Entry 8DQZ (electron microscopy, 2.92 A resolution); this record covers chains F and G of the 10 polymer chains in the assembly.

== Chain F (and G) ==
Name: Proliferating cell nuclear antigen
Source organism: Saccharomyces cerevisiae
Notes: chain G of this document is another copy of the same molecule, construct and numbering; everything in this record applies to it too
Reference sequence: P15873 (PCNA_YEAST); residue numbers follow UniProt; this construct covers 1-258
Sequence (277 residues; numbered -18 to 258; the number before each row is that of its first residue; numbers below 1 keep their minus sign (Met-18 is residue -18)):
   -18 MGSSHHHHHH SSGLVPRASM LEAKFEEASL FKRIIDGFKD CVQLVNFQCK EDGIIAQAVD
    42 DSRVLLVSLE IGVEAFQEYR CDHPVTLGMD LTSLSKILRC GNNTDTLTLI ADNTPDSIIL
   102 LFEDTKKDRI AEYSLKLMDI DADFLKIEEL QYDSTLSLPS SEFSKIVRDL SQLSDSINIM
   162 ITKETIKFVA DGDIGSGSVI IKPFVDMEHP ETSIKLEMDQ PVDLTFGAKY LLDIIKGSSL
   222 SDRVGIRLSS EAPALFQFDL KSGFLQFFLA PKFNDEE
Not modelled in the structure: -18 to -2, 257-258 (chain G: -18 to -2, 256-258)
Sequence notes: expression tag (-18 to 0)
UniProt features mapped onto this chain:
  - DNA-binding region: Arg61 to Arg80
  - cross-link (Glycyl lysine isopeptide (Lys-Gly)): Lys127 (interchain with G-Cter in SUMO), Lys164 (interchain with G-Cter in SUMO)

== How chain F and chain G interact ==
Residue-residue contacts (31; chain F residue first):
  Glu143(F) - Lys108(G)  salt bridge
  Glu143(F) - Arg110(G)  salt bridge
  Lys146(F) - Cys81(G)
  Lys146(F) - Asn83(G)
  Ile147(F) - Arg110(G)
  Asp150(F) - Cys81(G)
  Gln153(F) - Lys77(G)  hydrogen bond (backbone-side chain)
  Gln153(F) - Arg80(G)
  Gln153(F) - Cys81(G)
  Leu154(F) - Tyr114(G)  hydrophobic
  Gly173(F) - Lys117(G)  hydrogen bond (backbone-side chain)
  Asp174(F) - Lys117(G)  hydrogen bond (backbone-side chain)
  Ile175(F) - Ser74(G)
  Ile175(F) - Lys77(G)
  Ile175(F) - Ile78(G)  hydrophobic
  Ile175(F) - Leu116(G)
  Ile175(F) - Lys117(G)  hydrogen bond (backbone-backbone)
  Gly176(F) - Ser115(G)
  Gly176(F) - Lys117(G)
  Ser177(F) - Tyr114(G)
  Ser177(F) - Ser115(G)  hydrogen bond (backbone-backbone)
  Gly178(F) - Glu113(G)
  Gly178(F) - Tyr114(G)
  Ser179(F) - Ala112(G)
  Ser179(F) - Glu113(G)  hydrogen bond (backbone-backbone)
  Val180(F) - Arg110(G)
  Val180(F) - Ile111(G)
  Ile181(F) - Arg110(G)
  Ile181(F) - Ile111(G)  hydrogen bond (backbone-backbone)
  Ile182(F) - Arg110(G)
  Lys183(F) - Asp109(G)
Other interface residues (no listed pair), chain F (18 interface residues in all): Phe185
Other interface residues (no listed pair), chain G (17 interface residues in all): Gly82

== In short ==
18 residues of chain F and 17 residues of chain G are in contact, with 7 hydrogen bonds and 2 salt bridges.
Polar pairs include Glu143(F)-Lys108(G), Glu143(F)-Arg110(G) and Gln153(F)-Lys77(G).
Both chains are Proliferating cell nuclear antigen (Saccharomyces cerevisiae). Entry 8DQZ (Intermediate state
of RFC:PCNA bound to a 3' ss/dsDNA junction) was determined by electron microscopy, deposited together with
8DQW, 8DQX, 8DR0, 8DR1, 8DR3, 8DR4 and 3 further entries.
